PDB entry 3LEY | X-ray diffraction, 1.99 A resolution | chains H and P of the 3 polymer chains in the assembly

# Chain H
Protein: 6a7 Antibody Heavy Chain
From: Mus musculus
Notes: antibody fragment or engineered binder
Chain sequence (221 residues; numbered 1 to 217 plus 4 insertion-coded residues; the number before each row is that of its first residue; a row labelled like 82A-82C holds insertion residues (82A, then the next letters in order)):
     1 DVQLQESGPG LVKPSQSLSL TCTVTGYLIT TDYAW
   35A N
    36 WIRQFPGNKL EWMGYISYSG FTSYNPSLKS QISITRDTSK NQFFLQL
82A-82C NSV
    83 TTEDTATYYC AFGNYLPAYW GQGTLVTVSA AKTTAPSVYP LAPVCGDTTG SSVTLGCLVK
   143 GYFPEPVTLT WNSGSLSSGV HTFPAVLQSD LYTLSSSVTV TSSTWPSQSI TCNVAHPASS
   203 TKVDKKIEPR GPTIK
Unresolved in the structure: 129-131, 217
Cystine bridges: Cys-22/Cys-92, Cys-139/Cys-194
Bound ions: Zn2+ site 1 near Asp-1 (its only coordinating residue here); Zn2+ site 2: His-163 (shared with 1 residue of chain L)

# Chain P
Protein: Envelope glycoprotein gp41
UniProtKB: Q9IJQ0 (Q9IJQ0_9HIV1); residues 660-668 here correspond to UniProt positions 100-108 (UniProt number = residue number - 560)
Chain sequence (9 residues; row label = number of the first residue in the row):
   660 LLELDKWAX
Modified residues: NH2 (amino group) at position 668

# Chain H / chain P interface
Residue-residue contacts (14; chain H residue first):
  Tyr-33(H) / Leu-660(P)
  Tyr-33(H) / Leu-661(P)  hydrogen bond (side chain-backbone)
  Phe-94(H) / Leu-661(P)  hydrophobic
  Gly-95(H) / Leu-661(P)
  Asn-96(H) / Leu-661(P)  hydrogen bond (side chain-backbone)
  Asn-96(H) / Glu-662(P)
  Asn-96(H) / Leu-663(P)
  Asn-96(H) / Asp-664(P)  hydrogen bond (backbone-backbone)
  Asn-96(H) / Ala-667(P)
  Tyr-97(H) / Asp-664(P)  hydrogen bond (backbone-side chain)
  Tyr-97(H) / Trp-666(P)
  Tyr-97(H) / Ala-667(P)  hydrophobic
  Leu-98(H) / Asp-664(P)  hydrogen bond (backbone-side chain)
  Ala-100(H) / Leu-661(P)  hydrophobic
Other interface residues (no listed pair), chain H (8 interface residues in all): Tyr-101

# Overview
The interface between chain H and chain P involves 8 residues on one side and 7 on the other, with 5 hydrogen
bonds. Among the polar pairs are Tyr-33(H)/Leu-661(P), Asn-96(H)/Leu-661(P) and Tyr-97(H)/Asp-664(P).
Chain H is 6a7 Antibody Heavy Chain (Mus musculus) and chain P is Envelope glycoprotein gp41; the structure,
2F5 Epitope scaffold elicited anti-HIV-1 monoclonal antibody 6a7 in complex with HIV-1 GP41, was determined by
X-ray diffraction (same publication as 3LEX).
